PDB entry 3B1K | X-ray diffraction, 3.30 A resolution | chains A and C of the 8 polymer chains in the assembly

# Chain A
Name: Glyceraldehyde 3-phosphate dehydrogenase (NADP+)
From: Synechococcus elongatus
Notes: EC 1.2.1.13
UniProtKB: Q9R6W2 (Q9R6W2_SYNE7); residues 1-339 here = UniProt positions 1-339
Chain sequence (339 residues; numbered 1 to 339; the number before each row is that of its first residue):
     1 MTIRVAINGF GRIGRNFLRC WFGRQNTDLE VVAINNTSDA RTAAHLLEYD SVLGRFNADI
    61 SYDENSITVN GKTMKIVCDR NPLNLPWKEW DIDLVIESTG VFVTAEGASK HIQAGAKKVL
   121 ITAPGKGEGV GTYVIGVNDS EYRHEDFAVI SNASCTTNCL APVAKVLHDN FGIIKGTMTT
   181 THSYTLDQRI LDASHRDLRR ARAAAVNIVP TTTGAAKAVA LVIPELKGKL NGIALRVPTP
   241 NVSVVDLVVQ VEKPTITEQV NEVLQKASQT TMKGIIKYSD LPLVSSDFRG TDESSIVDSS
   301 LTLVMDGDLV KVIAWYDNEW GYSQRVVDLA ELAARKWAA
Unresolved in the structure: 339
Small-molecule neighbours: NAD (nicotinamide-adenine-dinucleotide): Asn-8, Gly-9, Gly-11, Arg-12, Ile-13, Gly-14, Asn-35, Asn-36, Thr-37, Asp-79, Arg-80, Ser-98, Thr-99, Gly-100, Val-101, Phe-102, Thr-122, Ala-123, Pro-124, Ser-154, Cys-155, Thr-185, Leu-186, Asn-318, Glu-319, Tyr-322

# Chain C
Name: CP12
From: Synechococcus elongatus
UniProtKB: Q6BBK3 (Q6BBK3_SYNE7); residue numbers follow UniProt; this construct covers 51-75
Chain sequence (25 residues; row label = number of the first residue in the row):
    51 SETEPFFGDY CSENPDAAEC LIYDD
Unresolved in the structure: 51-53
Cystine bridges: Cys-61/Cys-70

# Interface between chain A and chain C
Pairs across the interface (31; chain A residue first):
  Arg-80(A) / Asn-64(C)
  Arg-80(A) / Asp-66(C)  salt bridge
  Gly-100(A) / Tyr-73(C)
  Val-101(A) / Pro-65(C)  hydrophobic
  Pro-124(A) / Asp-74(C)
  Ser-154(A) / Asp-74(C)
  Cys-155(A) / Asp-75(C)
  Thr-156(A) / Asp-75(C)  hydrogen bond (side chain-backbone)
  Thr-185(A) / Tyr-73(C)
  Thr-185(A) / Asp-75(C)  hydrogen bond
  Leu-186(A) / Tyr-73(C)
  Asp-187(A) / Leu-71(C)
  Asp-187(A) / Tyr-73(C)  hydrogen bond (side chain-backbone)
  Asp-187(A) / Asp-75(C)
  Ser-194(A) / Glu-69(C)
  His-195(A) / Phe-57(C)
  His-195(A) / Ala-68(C)
  His-195(A) / Glu-69(C)
  His-195(A) / Leu-71(C)
  Arg-196(A) / Cys-61(C)  hydrogen bond
  Arg-196(A) / Glu-69(C)  hydrogen bond (backbone-backbone)
  Arg-196(A) / Cys-70(C)  hydrogen bond (side chain-backbone)
  Arg-196(A) / Ile-72(C)
  Arg-200(A) / Tyr-73(C)  hydrogen bond (side chain-backbone)
  Thr-213(A) / Asp-74(C)  hydrogen bond
  Thr-213(A) / Asp-75(C)  hydrogen bond (side chain-backbone)
  Gly-214(A) / Asp-74(C)  hydrogen bond (backbone-side chain)
  Ala-215(A) / Asp-74(C)
  Ala-215(A) / Asp-75(C)
  Arg-236(A) / Tyr-73(C)  hydrogen bond (side chain-backbone)
  Arg-236(A) / Asp-75(C)  salt bridge
Interface residues without a listed pair, chain A (22 interface residues in all): Thr-99, His-182, Arg-189, Thr-212

# Overview
22 residues of chain A face 13 of chain C across their interface, with 11 hydrogen bonds and 2 salt bridges.
Polar pairs include Arg-80(A)/Asp-66(C), Arg-236(A)/Asp-75(C) and Thr-156(A)/Asp-75(C). Bound to chain A: NAD.
Here chain A is Glyceraldehyde 3-phosphate dehydrogenase (NADP+) and chain C is CP12, both from Synechococcus
elongatus. Entry 3B1K (Crystal structure of Glyceraldehyde-3-Phosphate Dehydrogenase complexed with CP12 in
the absence of copper from Synechococcus elongatus) was determined by X-ray diffraction, deposited together
with 3B1J and 3B20.
